PDB entry 5YCU | X-ray diffraction, 2.32 A resolution | chains A and B

# Chain A (and B)
Molecule: Single chain monellin
Organism: Dioscoreophyllum cumminsii
Notes: engineered mutation(s): YENEGFREIK to QVVA; chain B of this document is another copy of the same molecule, construct and numbering; everything in this record applies to it too
Amino-acid sequence (94 residues; row label = number of the first residue in the row):
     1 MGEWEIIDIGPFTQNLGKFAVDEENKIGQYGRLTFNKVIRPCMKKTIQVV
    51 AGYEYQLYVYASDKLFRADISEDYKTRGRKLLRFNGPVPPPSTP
Not modelled in the structure: 1, 92-94 (chain B: 1-2, 92-94)
From the paper describing this entry:
  - self-association interface (contacts with another copy of this molecule): Gln-48 to Gly-52

# How chain A and chain B interact
Pairs across the interface (126):
  Trp-4(A) / Gln-56(B)
  Ile-7(A) / Tyr-55(B)  hydrophobic
  Phe-12(A) / Tyr-55(B)
  Phe-12(A) / Glu-72(B)
  Phe-12(A) / Arg-79(B)
  Thr-13(A) / Leu-57(B)
  Leu-16(A) / Tyr-55(B)  hydrophobic
  Leu-16(A) / Leu-57(B)  hydrophobic
  Leu-16(A) / Arg-79(B)
  Gly-17(A) / Leu-57(B)
  Phe-19(A) / Ile-70(B)  hydrophobic
  Phe-19(A) / Arg-79(B)
  Phe-19(A) / Lys-80(B)
  Phe-19(A) / Leu-81(B)
  Ala-20(A) / Ala-68(B)  hydrophobic
  Ala-20(A) / Leu-81(B)
  Ala-20(A) / Phe-84(B)  hydrophobic
  Val-21(A) / Ala-61(B)  hydrophobic
  Glu-23(A) / Leu-81(B)
  Glu-24(A) / Leu-81(B)
  Glu-24(A) / Phe-84(B)
  Tyr-30(A) / Phe-66(B)  hydrophobic
  Tyr-30(A) / Phe-84(B)  hydrogen bond (side chain-backbone)
  Tyr-30(A) / Asn-85(B)
  Tyr-30(A) / Gly-86(B)  hydrogen bond (side chain-backbone)
  Arg-32(A) / Ser-62(B)
  Leu-33(A) / Ala-61(B)  hydrophobic
  Leu-33(A) / Ser-62(B)
  Leu-33(A) / Phe-84(B)  hydrophobic
  Thr-34(A) / Ala-61(B)
  Thr-34(A) / Ser-62(B)  hydrogen bond (backbone-backbone)
  Phe-35(A) / Val-59(B)  hydrophobic
  Phe-35(A) / Tyr-60(B)
  Asn-36(A) / Tyr-60(B)  hydrogen bond (backbone-backbone)
  Asn-36(A) / Ala-61(B)
  Asn-36(A) / Ser-62(B)  hydrogen bond (side chain-backbone)
  Asn-36(A) / Asp-63(B)  hydrogen bond (side chain-backbone)
  Lys-37(A) / Val-59(B)
  Lys-37(A) / Tyr-60(B)  hydrogen bond (backbone-backbone)
  Val-38(A) / Tyr-58(B)
  Val-38(A) / Val-59(B)  hydrophobic
  Ile-39(A) / Tyr-58(B)  hydrogen bond (backbone-backbone)
  Ile-39(A) / Tyr-60(B)  hydrophobic
  Ile-39(A) / Pro-91(B)
  Arg-40(A) / Pro-91(B)
  Pro-41(A) / Gln-56(B)
  Pro-41(A) / Tyr-58(B)
  Pro-41(A) / Pro-91(B)
  Cys-42(A) / Gln-56(B)
  Met-43(A) / Glu-54(B)
  Met-43(A) / Tyr-55(B)
  Met-43(A) / Gln-56(B)  hydrogen bond (backbone-backbone)
  Lys-44(A) / Tyr-53(B)
  Lys-44(A) / Glu-54(B)
  Lys-44(A) / Tyr-55(B)
  Lys-45(A) / Tyr-53(B)
  Lys-45(A) / Glu-54(B)  hydrogen bond (backbone-backbone)
  Thr-46(A) / Gly-52(B)
  Thr-46(A) / Tyr-53(B)
  Ile-47(A) / Val-50(B)
  Ile-47(A) / Ala-51(B)  hydrogen bond (backbone-backbone)
  Ile-47(A) / Gly-52(B)  hydrogen bond (backbone-backbone)
  Gln-48(A) / Gln-48(B)
  Gln-48(A) / Val-49(B)
  Val-49(A) / Gln-48(B)
  Val-49(A) / Val-49(B)  hydrogen bond (backbone-backbone)
  Val-49(A) / Ala-51(B)  hydrophobic
  Val-50(A) / Thr-46(B)
  Val-50(A) / Ile-47(B)
  Ala-51(A) / Ile-47(B)  hydrogen bond (backbone-backbone)
  Ala-51(A) / Val-49(B)  hydrophobic
  Gly-52(A) / Thr-46(B)
  Gly-52(A) / Ile-47(B)  hydrogen bond (backbone-backbone)
  Tyr-53(A) / Lys-44(B)
  Tyr-53(A) / Lys-45(B)
  Tyr-53(A) / Thr-46(B)
  Glu-54(A) / Met-43(B)
  Glu-54(A) / Lys-44(B)
  Glu-54(A) / Lys-45(B)  hydrogen bond (backbone-backbone)
  Tyr-55(A) / Phe-12(B)
  Tyr-55(A) / Leu-16(B)  hydrophobic
  Tyr-55(A) / Met-43(B)
  Tyr-55(A) / Lys-44(B)
  Gln-56(A) / Trp-4(B)
  Gln-56(A) / Cys-42(B)
  Gln-56(A) / Met-43(B)  hydrogen bond (backbone-backbone)
  Leu-57(A) / Leu-16(B)
  Leu-57(A) / Gly-17(B)
  Leu-57(A) / Val-38(B)  hydrophobic
  Leu-57(A) / Cys-42(B)  hydrophobic
  Tyr-58(A) / Val-38(B)
  Tyr-58(A) / Ile-39(B)  hydrogen bond (backbone-backbone)
  Tyr-58(A) / Pro-41(B)
  Val-59(A) / Phe-35(B)  hydrophobic
  Val-59(A) / Lys-37(B)
  Val-59(A) / Val-38(B)  hydrophobic
  Tyr-60(A) / Thr-34(B)
  Tyr-60(A) / Phe-35(B)
  Tyr-60(A) / Asn-36(B)  hydrogen bond (backbone-backbone)
  Tyr-60(A) / Lys-37(B)  hydrogen bond (backbone-backbone)
  Ala-61(A) / Leu-33(B)  hydrophobic
  Ala-61(A) / Thr-34(B)
  Ala-61(A) / Asn-36(B)
  Ser-62(A) / Arg-32(B)
  Ser-62(A) / Leu-33(B)
  Ser-62(A) / Thr-34(B)  hydrogen bond (backbone-backbone)
  Ser-62(A) / Asn-36(B)  hydrogen bond (backbone-side chain)
  Asp-63(A) / Asn-36(B)  hydrogen bond (backbone-side chain)
  Lys-64(A) / Leu-33(B)
  Phe-66(A) / Tyr-30(B)  hydrophobic
  Ala-68(A) / Ala-20(B)  hydrophobic
  Ile-70(A) / Leu-16(B)  hydrophobic
  Ile-70(A) / Ala-20(B)  hydrophobic
  Arg-79(A) / Phe-12(B)
  Arg-79(A) / Leu-16(B)
  Arg-79(A) / Phe-19(B)
  Lys-80(A) / Phe-19(B)
  Leu-81(A) / Ala-20(B)
  Leu-81(A) / Glu-23(B)
  Leu-81(A) / Glu-24(B)
  Phe-84(A) / Glu-24(B)
  Phe-84(A) / Tyr-30(B)  hydrogen bond (backbone-side chain)
  Asn-85(A) / Tyr-30(B)
  Gly-86(A) / Tyr-30(B)
  Pro-91(A) / Arg-40(B)
  Pro-91(A) / Pro-41(B)
Other interface residues (no listed pair), chain A (57 interface residues in all): Asn-15, Glu-72
Other interface residues (no listed pair), chain B (58 interface residues in all): Ile-7, Thr-13, Asn-15, Val-21, Lys-64, Leu-65

# Overview
The interface between chain A and chain B involves 57 residues on one side and 58 on the other; the contacts
include 24 hydrogen bonds. Among the polar pairs are Tyr-30(A)/Phe-84(B), Tyr-30(A)/Gly-86(B) and
Asn-36(A)/Ser-62(B). The paper reports a self-association interface involving Gln-48(A).
Chain A and chain B are both Single chain monellin (Dioscoreophyllum cumminsii); the structure, Domain swapped
dimer of engineered hairpin loop1 mutant in Single-chain Monellin, was determined by X-ray diffraction,
deposited together with 5YCT and 5YCW.
